Entry 2EMT (X-ray diffraction, 2.80 A resolution); this record covers chains A and C of the 3 polymer chains in the assembly.

== Chain A ==
Name: Radixin
Organism: Mus musculus
Notes: fragment: N-terminal FERM domain (residues 1-310)
UniProt: P26043 (RADI_MOUSE); residue numbers follow UniProt; this construct covers 1-310
Sequence (322 residues; numbered -1 to 320; the number before each row is that of its first residue; numbers below 1 keep their minus sign (Gly-1 is residue -1)):
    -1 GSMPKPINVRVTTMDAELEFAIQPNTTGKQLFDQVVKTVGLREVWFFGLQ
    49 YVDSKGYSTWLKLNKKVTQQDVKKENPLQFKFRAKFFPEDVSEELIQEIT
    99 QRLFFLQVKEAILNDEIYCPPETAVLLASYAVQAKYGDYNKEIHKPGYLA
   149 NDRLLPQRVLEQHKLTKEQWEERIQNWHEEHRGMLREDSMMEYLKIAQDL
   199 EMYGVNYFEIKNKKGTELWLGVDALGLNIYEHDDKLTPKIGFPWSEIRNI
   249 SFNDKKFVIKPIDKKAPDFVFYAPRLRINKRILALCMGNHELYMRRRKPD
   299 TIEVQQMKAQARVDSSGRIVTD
Disordered / not traced: -1 to 0, 314-320
Sequence notes: expression tag (-1 to 0, 311-320)

== Chain C ==
Name: P-selectin glycoprotein ligand 1
Notes: fragment: PSGL-1 cytoplasmic peptide, 18 N-terminal residues of the cytoplasmic tail
UniProt: Q62170 (SELPL_MOUSE); residues 402-419 here correspond to UniProt positions 331-348 (UniProt number = residue number - 71)
Sequence (18 residues; numbered 402 to 419; the number before each row is that of its first residue):
   402 RLSRKTHMYPVRNYSPTE
Disordered / not traced: 418-419

== Chain A / chain C interface ==
Residue-residue contacts (26):
  Trp242(A) - Val412(C)
  Ile245(A) - Val412(C)
  Ile245(A) - Arg413(C)
  Arg246(A) - Pro411(C)
  Arg246(A) - Val412(C)  hydrogen bond (backbone-backbone)
  Arg246(A) - Arg413(C)  hydrogen bond (backbone-backbone)
  Asn247(A) - Tyr410(C)
  Asn247(A) - Pro411(C)
  Asn247(A) - Val412(C)
  Ile248(A) - Met409(C)
  Ile248(A) - Tyr410(C)  hydrogen bond (backbone-backbone)
  Ser249(A) - His408(C)
  Ser249(A) - Met409(C)
  Phe250(A) - Lys406(C)
  Phe250(A) - Thr407(C)
  Phe250(A) - His408(C)  hydrogen bond (backbone-backbone)
  Asn251(A) - Arg405(C)
  Asn251(A) - Lys406(C)
  Asn251(A) - Thr407(C)  hydrogen bond
  Asp252(A) - Arg405(C)
  Lys278(A) - His408(C)
  Leu281(A) - His408(C)
  Leu281(A) - Tyr410(C)  hydrophobic
  Met285(A) - Tyr410(C)  hydrophobic
  His288(A) - Tyr410(C)  hydrogen bond
  His288(A) - Val412(C)  hydrogen bond (side chain-backbone)
Other interface residues (no listed pair), chain A (14 interface residues in all): Ile260

== Summary ==
14 residues of chain A face 9 of chain C across their interface, with 7 hydrogen bonds. Polar pairs include
Asn251(A)-Thr407(C), His288(A)-Tyr410(C) and His288(A)-Val412(C).
Here chain A is Radixin (Mus musculus) and chain C is P-selectin glycoprotein ligand 1. Entry 2EMT (Crystal
Structure Analysis of the radixin FERM domain complexed with adhesion molecule PSGL-1) was determined by X-ray
diffraction.
